5D0T - chains R and S of the 28 polymer chains in the assembly; structure by X-ray diffraction, 2.60 A resolution.

# Chain R
Name: Proteasome subunit alpha type-5
Source organism: Saccharomyces cerevisiae (strain ATCC 204508 / S288c)
Notes: EC 3.4.25.1
Reference sequence: P32379 (PSA5_YEAST); residues -7 to 252 here correspond to UniProt positions 1-260 (UniProt number = residue number + 8)
Chain sequence (260 residues; numbered -7 to 252; the number before each row is that of its first residue; numbers below 1 keep their minus sign (Met-7 is residue -7)):
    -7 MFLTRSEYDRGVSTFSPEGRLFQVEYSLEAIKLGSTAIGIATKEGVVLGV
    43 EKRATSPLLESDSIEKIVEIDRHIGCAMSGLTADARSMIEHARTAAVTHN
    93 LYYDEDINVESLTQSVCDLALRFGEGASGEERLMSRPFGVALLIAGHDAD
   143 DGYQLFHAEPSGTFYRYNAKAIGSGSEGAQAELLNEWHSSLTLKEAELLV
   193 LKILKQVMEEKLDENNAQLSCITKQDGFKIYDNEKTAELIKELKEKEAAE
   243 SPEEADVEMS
Disordered / not traced: -7 to 0, 118-124, 243-252

# Chain S
Name: Proteasome subunit alpha type-6
Source organism: Saccharomyces cerevisiae (strain ATCC 204508 / S288c)
Notes: EC 3.4.25.1
Reference sequence: P40302 (PSA6_YEAST); residues 0-233 here correspond to UniProt positions 1-234 (UniProt number = residue number + 1)
Chain sequence (234 residues; each row starts with the number of its first residue; numbering starts at 0):
     0 MFRNNYDGDTVTFSPTGRLFQVEYALEAIKQGSVTVGLRSNTHAVLVALK
    50 RNADELSSYQKKIIKCDEHMGLSLAGLAPDARVLSNYLRQQCNYSSLVFN
   100 RKLAVERAGHLLCDKAQKNTQSYGGRPYGVGLLIIGYDKSGAHLLEFQPS
   150 GNVTELYGTAIGARSQGAKTYLERTLDTFIKIDGNPDELIKAGVEAISQS
   200 LRDESLTVDNLSIAIVGKDTPFTIYDGEAVAKYI
Disordered / not traced: 0-2
UniProt features mapped onto this chain:
  - modified residue: Ser13 (Phosphoserine)
  - cross-link: Lys190 (Glycyl lysine isopeptide (Lys-Gly) (interchain with G-Cter in ubiquitin))

# How chain R and chain S interact
Pairs across the interface (42; chain R residue first):
  Ser5(R) - Arg125(S)
  Thr6(R) - Gly7(S)
  Thr6(R) - Gln20(S)
  Phe7(R) - Gln20(S)  hydrogen bond (backbone-side chain)
  Phe7(R) - Tyr23(S)
  Phe7(R) - Leu76(S)  hydrophobic
  Phe7(R) - Arg125(S)
  Phe7(R) - Pro126(S)
  Phe7(R) - Gly128(S)
  Ser8(R) - Tyr23(S)
  Pro9(R) - Tyr23(S)  hydrophobic
  Pro9(R) - Glu26(S)
  Glu10(R) - Glu26(S)
  Glu10(R) - Gln30(S)
  Gly11(R) - Tyr23(S)
  Gly11(R) - Ala27(S)
  Leu13(R) - Arg125(S)
  Gln106(R) - Arg81(S)  hydrogen bond
  Asp110(R) - Arg81(S)  salt bridge
  Leu113(R) - Pro78(S)  hydrophobic
  Leu113(R) - Arg125(S)
  Ser153(R) - Pro78(S)
  Gly154(R) - Pro78(S)
  Thr155(R) - Gln59(S)
  Phe156(R) - Gln59(S)
  Tyr157(R) - Arg50(S)
  Tyr157(R) - Ala52(S)
  Tyr157(R) - Ser57(S)
  Tyr157(R) - Gln59(S)
  Arg158(R) - Ser56(S)
  Arg158(R) - Ser57(S)  hydrogen bond (backbone-backbone)
  Tyr159(R) - Ala52(S)
  Tyr159(R) - Asp53(S)
  Tyr159(R) - Leu55(S)
  Tyr159(R) - Ser56(S)
  Asn160(R) - Leu55(S)  hydrogen bond (backbone-backbone)
  Ala161(R) - Leu55(S)
  Gln172(R) - Asp53(S)  hydrogen bond
  Gln172(R) - Leu55(S)
  Leu176(R) - Glu54(S)
  Leu176(R) - Leu55(S)  hydrophobic
  Trp179(R) - Leu55(S)  hydrophobic
Other interface residues (no listed pair), chain R (26 interface residues in all): Arg2, Gly3, Leu175
Other interface residues (no listed pair), chain S (25 interface residues in all): Asp6, Ala24, Asn51, Asp79, Gly123

# Summary
Chain R and chain S form an interface of 26 and 25 residues respectively, with 5 hydrogen bonds and 1 salt
bridge. Among the polar pairs are Asp110(R)-Arg81(S), Phe7(R)-Gln20(S) and Gln106(R)-Arg81(S).
Here chain R is Proteasome subunit alpha type-5 and chain S is Proteasome subunit alpha type-6, both from
Saccharomyces cerevisiae (strain ATCC 204508 / S288c). Entry 5D0T (Yeast 20S proteasome beta5-D166N mutant in
complex with MG132) was determined by X-ray diffraction (same publication as 5CZ4, 5CZ5, 5CZ6, 5CZ7, 5CZ8,
5CZ9 and 16 further entries).
